PDB entry 9BD3 | X-ray diffraction, 2.58 A resolution | chains A and B

[Chain A]
Protein: Melanoma antigen A 4
Source organism: Homo sapiens
Reference sequence: Q1RN33 (Q1RN33_HUMAN); residues 101-317 here = UniProt positions 101-317
Sequence (220 residues; each row starts with the number of its first residue):
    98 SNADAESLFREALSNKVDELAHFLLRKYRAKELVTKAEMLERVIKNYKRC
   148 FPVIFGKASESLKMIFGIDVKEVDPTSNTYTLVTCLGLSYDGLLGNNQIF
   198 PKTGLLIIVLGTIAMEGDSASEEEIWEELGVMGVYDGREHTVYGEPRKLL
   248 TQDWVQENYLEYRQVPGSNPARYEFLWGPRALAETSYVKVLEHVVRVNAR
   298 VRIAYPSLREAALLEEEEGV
Not modelled in the structure: 98-99, 313-317
Construct notes: expression tag (98-100)

[Chain B]
Protein: E3 ubiquitin-protein ligase RAD18
Notes: EC 2.3.2.27
Reference sequence: Q9NS91 (RAD18_HUMAN); residue numbers follow UniProt; this construct covers 339-366
Sequence (28 residues; row label = number of the first residue in the row):
   339 HSKYRKKHKSEFQLLVDQARKGYKKIAG
Not modelled in the structure: 339-346

[Chain A / chain B interface]
Contacting residue pairs (37; chain A residue first):
  Ser111(A) - Gln351(B)  hydrogen bond
  Asp115(A) - Ser348(B)
  Asp115(A) - Phe350(B)
  Ala118(A) - Phe350(B)  hydrophobic
  His119(A) - Phe350(B)
  Ser158(A) - Phe350(B)
  Ser158(A) - Val354(B)
  Met161(A) - Val354(B)  hydrophobic
  Met161(A) - Arg358(B)
  Met161(A) - Tyr361(B)
  Ile162(A) - Leu353(B)  hydrophobic
  Ile162(A) - Val354(B)  hydrophobic
  Ile162(A) - Ala357(B)  hydrophobic
  Ile204(A) - Tyr361(B)
  Ile205(A) - Tyr361(B)  hydrophobic
  Ile205(A) - Ile364(B)
  Gly208(A) - Ile364(B)
  Thr209(A) - Ile364(B)
  Met212(A) - Ile364(B)
  Met212(A) - Ala365(B)
  Glu225(A) - Gly360(B)
  Glu225(A) - Lys363(B)
  Glu225(A) - Ile364(B)
  Val228(A) - Lys359(B)
  Val228(A) - Lys363(B)
  Met229(A) - Gln356(B)
  Met229(A) - Gly360(B)
  Gly230(A) - Gln356(B)
  His237(A) - Leu353(B)
  Val239(A) - Leu353(B)  hydrophobic
  His290(A) - Tyr361(B)
  Val291(A) - Tyr361(B)  hydrophobic
  Val294(A) - Tyr361(B)  hydrophobic
  Asn295(A) - Tyr361(B)
  Asn295(A) - Lys362(B)  hydrogen bond (side chain-backbone)
  Asn295(A) - Ala365(B)
  Arg299(A) - Arg358(B)
Other interface residues (no listed pair), chain A (28 interface residues in all): Val114, Lys160, Glu224, Tyr240, Arg297
The authors on this interface:
  - interface residues, chain A: Met161(A), Ile162(A), Ile205(A), Met212(A), Val239(A), Val291(A), Val294(A)
  - interface residues, chain B: Leu353(B), Val354(B), Ala357(B), Tyr361(B), Ile364(B)

[Overview]
Chain A and chain B form an interface of 28 and 15 residues respectively; the contacts include 2 hydrogen
bonds. Among the polar pairs are Ser111(A)-Gln351(B) and Asn295(A)-Lys362(B). From the paper: interface
residues Met161(A), Ile162(A) and Leu353(B) among others.
Chain A is Melanoma antigen A 4 (Homo sapiens) and chain B is E3 ubiquitin-protein ligase RAD18; the
structure, Structure of the MAGEA4 MHD-RAD18 R6BD Complex, was determined by X-ray diffraction.
